1UKS - chain A; structure by X-ray diffraction, 1.90 A resolution.

# Chain A
Protein: Cyclomaltodextrin glucanotransferase
Source organism: Bacillus sp
Notes: EC 2.4.1.19
UniProt: P05618 (CDGT_BACS0); residues 1-686 here correspond to UniProt positions 28-713 (UniProt number = residue number + 27)
Sequence (686 residues; row label = number of the first residue in the row):
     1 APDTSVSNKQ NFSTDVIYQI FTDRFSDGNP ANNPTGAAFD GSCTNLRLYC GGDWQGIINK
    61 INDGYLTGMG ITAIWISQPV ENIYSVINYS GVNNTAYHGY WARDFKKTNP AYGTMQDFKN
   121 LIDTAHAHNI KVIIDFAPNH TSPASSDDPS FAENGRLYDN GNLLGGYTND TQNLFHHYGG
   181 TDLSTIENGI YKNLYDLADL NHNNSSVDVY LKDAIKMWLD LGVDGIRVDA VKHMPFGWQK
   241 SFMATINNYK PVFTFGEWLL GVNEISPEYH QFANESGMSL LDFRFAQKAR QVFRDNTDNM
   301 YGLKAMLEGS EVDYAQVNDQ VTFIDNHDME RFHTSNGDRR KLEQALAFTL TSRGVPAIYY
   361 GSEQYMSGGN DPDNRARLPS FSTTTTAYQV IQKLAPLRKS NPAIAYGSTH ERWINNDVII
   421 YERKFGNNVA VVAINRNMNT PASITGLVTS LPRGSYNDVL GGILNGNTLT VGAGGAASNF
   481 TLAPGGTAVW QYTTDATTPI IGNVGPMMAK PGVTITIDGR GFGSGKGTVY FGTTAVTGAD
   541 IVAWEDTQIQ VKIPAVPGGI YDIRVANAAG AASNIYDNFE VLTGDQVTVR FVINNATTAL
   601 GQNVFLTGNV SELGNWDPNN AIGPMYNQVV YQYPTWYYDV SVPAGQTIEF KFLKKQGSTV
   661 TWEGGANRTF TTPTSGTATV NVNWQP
Cystine bridges: Cys43-Cys50
Differences from the reference sequence: engineered mutation Leu183 (Phe210 in P05618), Leu259 (Phe286 in P05618)
Ion coordination: Ca2+ site 1: Asp27, Asn29, Asn32, Asn33, Gly51, Asp53; Ca2+ site 2: Asn139, Ile190, Asp199, His233
Small-molecule neighbours: ACI / beta-D-galactopyranose / alpha-D-glucopyranose / 4,6-dideoxy-alpha-D-xylo-hexopyranose: Arg47, Tyr89, Asn94, His98, Tyr100, Trp101, His140, Pro143, Leu194, Tyr195, Asp196, Leu197, Arg227, Asp229, Ala230, Val231, Lys232, His233, Glu257, Trp258, Leu259, His327, Asp328, Asp371, Arg375

# Overview
Bound to chain A: ACI / beta-D-galactopyranose / alpha-D-glucopyranose /
4,6-dideoxy-alpha-D-xylo-hexopyranose. Asp27, Asn29, Asn32, Asn33, Gly51 and Asp53 form the Ca2+ site 1. The
Ca2+ site 2 is built by Asn139, Ile190, Asp199 and His233.
Chain A is Cyclomaltodextrin glucanotransferase (Bacillus sp); the structure, Crystal structure of F183L/F259L
mutant cyclodextrin glucanotransferase complexed with a pseudo-maltotetraose derived from acarbose, was
determined by X-ray diffraction together with 1UKQ and 1UKT from the same study.
